7N37 - chain A; structure by X-ray diffraction, 1.30 A resolution.

Chain A:
Molecule: Gamma-crystallin S
Organism: Homo sapiens
UniProtKB: P22914 (CRYGS_HUMAN); residue numbers follow UniProt; this construct covers 2-178
Amino-acid sequence (178 residues; each row starts with the number of its first residue):
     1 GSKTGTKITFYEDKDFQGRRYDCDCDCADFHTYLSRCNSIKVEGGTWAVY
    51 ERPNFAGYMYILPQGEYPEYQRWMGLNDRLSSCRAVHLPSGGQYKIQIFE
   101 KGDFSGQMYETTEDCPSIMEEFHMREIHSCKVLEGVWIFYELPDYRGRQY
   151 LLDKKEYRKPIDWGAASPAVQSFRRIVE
Not modelled in the structure: 1-4
Sequence notes: expression tag (1); engineered mutation D15 (Asn in P22914), E121 (Gln in P22914), D144 (Asn in P22914)
Swiss-Prot annotation at these positions:
  - region: S2 to G5 (N-terminal arm), L88 to Q93 (Connecting peptide)
  - modified residue: S2 (N-acetylserine)
  - natural variant: F10 to Y11 (sequence variant, change not given here; In CTRCT20; uncertain significance), G18 (G18V: In CTRCT20), D26 (D26G: In CTRCT20; uncertain significance), S39 (S39C: In CTRCT20; uncertain significance)

Summary:
Chain A is Gamma-crystallin S (Homo sapiens); the structure, Crystal structure of 3-site deamidated variant of
human gamma(S)-crystallin, was determined by X-ray diffraction together with 7N36, 7N38, 7N39, 7N3A and 7N3B
from the same study.
